PDB entry 5UWI | X-ray diffraction, 2.14 A resolution | chains A and B of the 4 polymer chains in the assembly

[Chain A]
Name: GTP-binding nuclear protein Ran
Source organism: Homo sapiens
UniProtKB: P62826 (RAN_HUMAN); residues 1-216 here = UniProt positions 1-216
Sequence (237 residues; each row starts with the number of its first residue; numbers below 1 keep their minus sign (Met-20 is residue -20)):
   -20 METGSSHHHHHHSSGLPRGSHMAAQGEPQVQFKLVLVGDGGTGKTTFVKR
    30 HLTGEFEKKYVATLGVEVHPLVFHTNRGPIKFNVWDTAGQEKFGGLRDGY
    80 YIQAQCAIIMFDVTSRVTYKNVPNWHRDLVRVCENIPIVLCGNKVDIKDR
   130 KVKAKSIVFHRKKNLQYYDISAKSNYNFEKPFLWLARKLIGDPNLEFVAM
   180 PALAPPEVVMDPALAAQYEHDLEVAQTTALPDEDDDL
Not modelled in the structure: -20 to 8
Differences from the reference sequence: expression tag (-20 to 0)
Ion coordination: Mg2+: Thr24, Thr42 (together with GMP-PNP)
Residues lining bound ligands: GMP-PNP (GNP; phosphoaminophosphonic acid-guanylate ester): Asp18, Gly19, Gly20, Thr21, Gly22, Lys23, Thr24, Thr25, Phe35, Glu36, Lys37, Lys38, Tyr39, Val40, Ala41, Thr42, Thr66, Ala67, Gly68, Gln69, Asn122, Lys123, Asp125, Ile126, Ser150, Ala151, Lys152
Swiss-Prot annotation at these positions:
  - region: Lys37 to Val45 (Switch-I), Gly68 to Gln84 (Switch-II), Asp211 to Leu216 (Interaction with RANBP1)
  - binding site (GTP): Asp18 to Thr25, Glu36 to Thr42, Gly68, Asn122 to Asp125, Ser150 to Lys152
  - site: Gln69 (Essential for GTP hydrolysis)
  - modified residue: Ala2 (N-acetylalanine), Thr24 (Phosphothreonine), Lys37 (N6-acetyllysine), Lys60 (N6-acetyllysine), Lys71 (N6-acetyllysine), Lys99 (N6-acetyllysine), Lys134 (N6-acetyllysine), Lys159 (N6-acetyllysine)
  - cross-link (Glycyl lysine isopeptide (Lys-Gly)): Lys71 (interchain with G-Cter in SUMO2), Lys152 (interchain with G-Cter in SUMO2)
  - mutagenesis: Gly19 (G19V: Blocks DNA replication; when associated with L-69), Thr24 (T24L: Has low binding affinity for GTP and GDP. Almost completely abolishes interaction with BIRC5; T24N: Has low binding affinity for GTP and GDP. Decreases nuclear import of proteins and RNA ...), Thr25 (T25A: Minor effect on the interaction with the alpha phosphate group of bound GTP), Lys37 (K37Q: Mimics acetylation; enhances the nuclear export of RELA/p65; K37R: Decreased acetylation), Tyr39 (Y39A: Abolishes steric hindrance that traps the essential Q-69 in an unreactive position, and causes slow GTP hydrolysis in wild-type ...), Gln69 (Q69L: Strongly decreased GTPase activity. Probably locked in the GTP-bound form. Loss of interaction with NUTF2. Decreases nuclear location and leads to cytoplasmic location during interphase ...), Glu70 (E70A: Strongly decreases the relase of bound GDP), Arg76 (R76E: Probable loss of interaction with NUTF2. Loss of transport to the nucleus), Lys134 (K134Q: Loss of normal mitotic chromosome segregation and defective mitotic spindle orientation; K134R: Loss of normal mitotic chromosome segregation and formation of sister chromatid bridges), Asp211 to Leu216 (No effect on GTPase activity. Abolishes interaction with RANBP1)

[Chain B]
Name: Ran-specific GTPase-activating protein 1
Source organism: Saccharomyces cerevisiae
UniProtKB: P41920 (YRB1_YEAST); residue numbers follow UniProt; this construct covers 62-201
Sequence (143 residues; row label = number of the first residue in the row):
    59 GGSDIHFEPVVHLEKVDVKTMEEDEEVLYKVRAKLFRFDADAKEWKERGT
   109 GDCKFLKNKKTNKVRILMRRDKTLKICANHIIAPEYTLKPNVGSDRSWVY
   159 ACTADIAEGEAEAFTFAIRFGSKENADKFKEEFEKAQEINKKA
Not modelled in the structure: 59-63, 70-77, 201
Differences from the reference sequence: expression tag (59-61)

[How chain A and chain B interact]
Pairs across the interface - 91 pairs, chain A then chain B:
  Arg29(A) - Glu105(B)  salt bridge
  Thr32(A) - Glu105(B)
  Thr32(A) - Arg106(B)
  Thr32(A) - Arg128(B)  hydrogen bond (backbone-side chain)
  Gly33(A) - Glu105(B)
  Gly33(A) - Arg106(B)
  Gly33(A) - Arg128(B)
  Glu34(A) - Arg95(B)  salt bridge
  Glu34(A) - Lys104(B)  salt bridge
  Glu34(A) - Glu105(B)  hydrogen bond (backbone-backbone)
  Lys38(A) - Glu102(B)  salt bridge
  Leu50(A) - Lys133(B)
  Val51(A) - Lys133(B)  hydrogen bond (backbone-side chain)
  Phe52(A) - Lys133(B)
  Phe157(A) - Asp129(B)
  Phe157(A) - Lys130(B)
  Phe157(A) - Thr131(B)
  Glu158(A) - Lys130(B)
  Ala178(A) - Arg127(B)
  Ala178(A) - Leu132(B)  hydrophobic
  Met179(A) - Arg127(B)  hydrogen bond (backbone-side chain)
  Met179(A) - Lys133(B)
  Met179(A) - Ile134(B)
  Pro180(A) - Thr78(B)
  Pro180(A) - Met79(B)  hydrophobic
  Pro180(A) - Ile134(B)
  Ala181(A) - Thr78(B)  hydrogen bond (backbone-backbone)
  Ala181(A) - Met79(B)
  Ala181(A) - Arg123(B)  hydrogen bond (backbone-side chain)
  Ala181(A) - Leu125(B)  hydrophobic
  Ala181(A) - Arg127(B)
  Ala181(A) - Ile134(B)  hydrophobic
  Leu182(A) - Met79(B)  hydrophobic
  Leu182(A) - Arg123(B)  hydrogen bond (backbone-side chain)
  Leu182(A) - Asn137(B)  hydrogen bond (backbone-side chain)
  Leu182(A) - Ile164(B)
  Ala183(A) - Ile164(B)
  Pro184(A) - Arg123(B)
  Pro184(A) - Asn137(B)
  Pro184(A) - His138(B)
  Pro184(A) - Ile139(B)
  Pro184(A) - Ile164(B)  hydrophobic
  Pro185(A) - Ile139(B)
  Pro185(A) - Ala162(B)  hydrophobic
  Pro185(A) - Ile164(B)
  Glu186(A) - Lys121(B)  salt bridge
  Glu186(A) - Ile139(B)
  Val187(A) - Ala141(B)  hydrophobic
  Val187(A) - Tyr144(B)
  Val187(A) - Thr161(B)
  Tyr197(A) - Ala171(B)
  Leu201(A) - Val157(B)  hydrophobic
  Val203(A) - Phe96(B)  hydrophobic
  Val203(A) - Lys101(B)
  Ala204(A) - Phe96(B)  hydrophobic
  Ala204(A) - Trp103(B)  hydrogen bond (backbone-side chain)
  Ala204(A) - Asn149(B)  hydrogen bond (backbone-side chain)
  Ala204(A) - Thr173(B)
  Gln205(A) - Lys147(B)
  Gln205(A) - Pro148(B)
  Gln205(A) - Asn149(B)  hydrogen bond (backbone-side chain)
  Gln205(A) - Val150(B)  hydrogen bond (backbone-backbone)
  Thr206(A) - Val150(B)
  Thr207(A) - Phe96(B)
  Thr207(A) - Lys101(B)
  Thr207(A) - Trp103(B)  hydrogen bond (backbone-side chain)
  Thr207(A) - Asn149(B)  hydrogen bond (backbone-side chain)
  Ala208(A) - Trp103(B)
  Ala208(A) - Asn149(B)
  Ala208(A) - Val150(B)
  Leu209(A) - Trp103(B)  hydrophobic
  Leu209(A) - Asn149(B)  hydrogen bond (backbone-side chain)
  Leu209(A) - Ser155(B)
  Leu209(A) - Ala175(B)  hydrophobic
  Leu209(A) - Arg177(B)
  Pro210(A) - Phe94(B)
  Pro210(A) - Arg177(B)  hydrogen bond (backbone-side chain)
  Asp211(A) - Arg177(B)  hydrogen bond (backbone-side chain)
  Glu212(A) - Gly151(B)
  Glu212(A) - Ser152(B)  hydrogen bond
  Glu212(A) - Arg154(B)  salt bridge
  Glu212(A) - Arg177(B)  salt bridge
  Asp214(A) - Arg154(B)  hydrogen bond (backbone-side chain)
  Asp215(A) - Arg154(B)
  Asp215(A) - Gly179(B)
  Leu216(A) - Arg90(B)
  Leu216(A) - Ala91(B)  hydrophobic
  Leu216(A) - Lys92(B)
  Leu216(A) - Arg177(B)  hydrogen bond (backbone-side chain)
  Leu216(A) - Phe178(B)
  Leu216(A) - Gly179(B)
Also at the interface, not in a pair above, chain A (42 interface residues in all): His30, Leu31, Phe35, Phe176, Val177, Met189, Asp213
Also at the interface, not in a pair above, chain B (55 interface residues in all): Thr108, Glu143, Tyr158, Ala159, Ala165, Glu166, Ala169

[In short]
42 residues of chain A face 55 of chain B across their interface; the contacts include 20 hydrogen bonds and 7
salt bridges. Polar contacts include Arg29(A)-Glu105(B), Glu34(A)-Arg95(B) and Glu34(A)-Lys104(B). Ligands of
chain A: GMP-PNP.
Here chain A is GTP-binding nuclear protein Ran (Homo sapiens) and chain B is Ran-specific GTPase-activating
protein 1 (Saccharomyces cerevisiae). Entry 5UWI (Crystal Structure of HDAC5 NES Peptide in complex with
CRM1-Ran-RanBP1) was determined by X-ray diffraction (same publication as 5UWH, 5UWJ, 5UWO, 5UWP, 5UWQ, 5UWR
and 4 further entries).
